9JNT - chains H and I of the 11 polymer chains in the assembly; structure by electron microscopy, 2.70 A resolution.

== Chain H ==
Name: Histone H2B
Organism: Xenopus laevis
Reference sequence: A0A8J0U496 (A0A8J0U496_XENLA); residues 1-122 here correspond to UniProt positions 5-126 (UniProt number = residue number + 4)
Sequence (122 residues; each row starts with the number of its first residue):
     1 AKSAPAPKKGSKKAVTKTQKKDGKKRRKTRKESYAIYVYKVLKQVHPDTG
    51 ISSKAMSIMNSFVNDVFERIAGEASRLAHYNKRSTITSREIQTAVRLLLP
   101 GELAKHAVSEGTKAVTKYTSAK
Disordered / not traced: 1-28, 122

== Chain I ==
Molecule: 146-nt DNA strand
Organism: Escherichia coli K-12
Sequence (146 nucleotides; each row starts with the number of its first residue):
     2 TCGAGAATCCCGGTGCCGAGGCCGCTCAATTGGTCGTAGACAGCTCTAGC
    52 ACCGCTTAAACGCACGTACGCGCTGTCCCCCGCGTTTTAACCGCCAAGGG
   102 GATTACTCCCTAGTCTCCAGGCACGTGTCAGATATATACATCCGAT

== How chain H and chain I interact ==
Contacting residue pairs - 13 pairs, chain H then chain I:
  Thr-29(H) / DT105(I)  phosphate contact
  Arg-30(H) / DA29(I)  salt bridge to the phosphate
  Tyr-39(H) / DG21(I)  hydrogen bond to the phosphate
  Tyr-39(H) / DG22(I)  phosphate contact
  Gly-50(H) / DG21(I)  phosphate contact
  Ile-51(H) / DA20(I)  phosphate contact
  Ile-51(H) / DG21(I)  phosphate contact
  Ser-52(H) / DA20(I)  phosphate contact
  Ser-53(H) / DA20(I)  hydrogen bond to the phosphate
  Arg-83(H) / DG40(I)  phosphate contact
  Ser-84(H) / DA39(I)  sugar contact
  Ser-84(H) / DG40(I)  hydrogen bond to the phosphate
  Thr-85(H) / DG40(I)  hydrogen bond to the phosphate
Also at the interface, not in a pair above, chain H (11 interface residues in all): Lys-82
Also at the interface, not in a pair above, chain I (8 interface residues in all): DC28

== Summary ==
11 residues of chain H and 8 residues of chain I are in contact; the contacts include 4 hydrogen bonds and 1
salt bridge. Among the polar pairs are Tyr-39(H)/DG21(I), Ser-53(H)/DA20(I) and Ser-84(H)/DG40(I).
Chain H is Histone H2B (Xenopus laevis) and chain I is a 146-nt DNA strand (Escherichia coli K-12); the
structure, Structure of isw1-nucleosome complex in ADP* state, was determined by electron microscopy together
with 9JNU, 9JNV, 9JO2, 9JO5, 9LIU and 9LJ2 from the same study.
